7BP0 - chains a and l of the 12 polymer chains in the assembly; structure by electron microscopy, 4.60 A resolution (low resolution: residue-level contacts below are approximate; hydrogen-bond / salt-bridge calls are withheld).

Chain a (and l):
Molecule: Portal protein
Source organism: Escherichia phage T7
Notes: chain l of this document is another copy of the same molecule, construct and numbering; everything in this record applies to it too
UniProtKB: P03728 (PORTL_BPT7); residue numbers follow UniProt; this construct covers 1-536
Sequence (536 residues; row label = number of the first residue in the row):
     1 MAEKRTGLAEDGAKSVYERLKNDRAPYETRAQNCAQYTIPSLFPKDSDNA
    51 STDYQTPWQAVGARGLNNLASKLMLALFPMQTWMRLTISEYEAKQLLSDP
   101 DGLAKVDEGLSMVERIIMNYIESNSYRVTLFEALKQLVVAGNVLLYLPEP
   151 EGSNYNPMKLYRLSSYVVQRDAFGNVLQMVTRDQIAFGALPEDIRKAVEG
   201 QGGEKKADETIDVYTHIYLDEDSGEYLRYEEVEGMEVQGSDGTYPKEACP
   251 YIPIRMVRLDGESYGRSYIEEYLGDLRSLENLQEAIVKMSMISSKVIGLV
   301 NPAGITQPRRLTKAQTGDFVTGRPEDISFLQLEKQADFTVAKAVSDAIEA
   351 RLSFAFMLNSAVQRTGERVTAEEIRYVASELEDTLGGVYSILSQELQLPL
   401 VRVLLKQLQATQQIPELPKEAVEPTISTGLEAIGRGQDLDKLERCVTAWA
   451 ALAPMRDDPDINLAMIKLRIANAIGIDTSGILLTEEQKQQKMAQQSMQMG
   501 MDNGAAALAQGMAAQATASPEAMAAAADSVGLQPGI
Not modelled in the structure: 1-11, 47-50, 149-154, 185-211, 363-364, 429-433, 493-536

How chain a and chain l interact:
Residue-residue contacts (137):
  Ser89(a) with Asn119(l)
  Glu90(a) with Arg115(l)
  Tyr91(a) with Gln413(l)
  Glu92(a) with Met112(l)
  Asp171(a) with Lys159(l); Asp183(l)
  Phe173(a) with Pro157(l); Met158(l); Lys159(l)
  Val257(a) with Glu132(l)
  Arg258(a) with Val128(l); Glu132(l)
  Leu259(a) with Ser41(l); Leu42(l); Glu132(l); Arg162(l)
  Asp260(a) with Leu160(l); Arg162(l)
  Glu262(a) with Lys159(l); Asp183(l)
  Glu271(a) with Ile39(l); Ala63(l); Asn67(l)
  Tyr272(a) with Arg64(l)
  Leu273(a) with Thr56(l); Pro57(l); Trp58(l)
  Gly274(a) with Pro57(l); Trp58(l); Ala60(l)
  Arg277(a) with Leu282(l)
  Glu280(a) with Ser290(l)
  Asn281(a) with Ile286(l); Met289(l)
  Gln283(a) with Ser294(l)
  Glu284(a) with Met289(l); Ser290(l); Ser293(l)
  Lys288(a) with Ile292(l); Ser293(l); Ser294(l); Gln331(l); Gln335(l)
  Ser294(a) with Thr316(l)
  Lys295(a) with Thr312(l); Thr316(l)
  Val296(a) with Thr316(l); Asp318(l)
  Ile297(a) with Leu311(l); Asp318(l); Val320(l)
  Gly298(a) with Asp318(l); Phe319(l); Val320(l)
  Leu299(a) with Val320(l); Gly322(l); Arg323(l); Glu325(l)
  Val300(a) with Val320(l); Thr321(l); Gly322(l)
  Asn301(a) with Gly322(l)
  Pro302(a) with Gly322(l)
  Leu311(a) with Phe319(l)
  Phe329(a) with Phe319(l)
  Leu330(a) with Ile327(l); Phe329(l)
  Leu332(a) with Val296(l); Phe329(l); Gln331(l)
  Glu333(a) with Gln331(l)
  Lys334(a) with Gln331(l)
  Gln335(a) with Gln331(l)
  Ala336(a) with Gln335(l)
  Asp337(a) with Met289(l); Ser293(l)
  Thr339(a) with Met289(l); Phe338(l)
  Val340(a) with Ala285(l); Met289(l); Asp337(l); Phe338(l)
  Ala341(a) with Met289(l)
  Lys342(a) with Met289(l)
  Ala343(a) with Lys342(l)
  Arg351(a) with Val61(l); Glu349(l)
  Phe354(a) with Arg64(l)
  Thr365(a) with Arg368(l)
  Glu367(a) with Gly366(l)
  Val369(a) with Arg368(l)
  Glu373(a) with Glu367(l); Arg368(l); Val369(l); Thr370(l); Ala371(l)
  Tyr376(a) with Ala371(l)
  Glu380(a) with Asn359(l); Ile374(l)
  Asp383(a) with Ser71(l)
  Thr384(a) with Asn67(l); Asn68(l); Ser71(l)
  Gly386(a) with Ser71(l)
  Gly387(a) with Ser71(l); Phe131(l)
  Ser390(a) with Arg127(l); Val128(l)
  Ile391(a) with Val128(l)
  Gln394(a) with Ser125(l); Val128(l)
  Glu423(a) with Asn119(l)
  Ala451(a) with Val446(l)
  Leu452(a) with Val446(l)
  Met455(a) with Val446(l); Trp449(l); Ala450(l)
  Pro459(a) with Leu483(l)
  Asp460(a) with Ala464(l); Leu482(l); Leu483(l)
  Ile461(a) with Trp449(l); Lys467(l); Ile481(l); Leu482(l); Leu483(l)
  Asn462(a) with Gly480(l); Leu483(l)
  Met465(a) with Ser479(l); Gly480(l)
  Ile466(a) with Gly480(l); Ile481(l)
  Arg469(a) with Ile476(l); Thr478(l); Ser479(l)
  Ala473(a) with Leu439(l)
  Ile474(a) with Leu439(l)
Interface residues without a listed pair, chain a (88 interface residues in all): Arg30, Ala172, Leu276, Val287, Pro308, Ile327, Ala355, Val377, Leu381, Leu385, Val388, Arg444, Asp458, Leu463, Ile470, Asn472
Interface residues without a listed pair, chain l (96 interface residues in all): Tyr54, Leu75, Thr129, Lys135, Tyr161, Met291, Ile305, Ala314, Pro324, Leu332, Ala361, Arg375, Arg435, Leu442, Ala448, Ala453, Arg456, Leu463, Met465, Lys488

Overview:
The interface between chain a and chain l involves 88 residues on one side and 96 on the other.
Chain a and chain l are both Portal protein (Escherichia phage T7); the structure, Packing Bacteriophage T7
portal protein GP8, was determined by electron microscopy together with 7BOU, 7BOX, 7BOY and 7BOZ from the
same study.
